Entry 2CII (X-ray diffraction, 2.55 A resolution); this record covers chains A and B of the 3 polymer chains in the assembly.

[Chain A]
Name: H-2 class I histocompatibility antigen D-B alpha chain
From: Mus musculus
UniProt: P01899 (HA11_MOUSE); residues 1-275 here correspond to UniProt positions 25-299 (UniProt number = residue number + 24)
Amino-acid sequence (275 residues; each row starts with the number of its first residue):
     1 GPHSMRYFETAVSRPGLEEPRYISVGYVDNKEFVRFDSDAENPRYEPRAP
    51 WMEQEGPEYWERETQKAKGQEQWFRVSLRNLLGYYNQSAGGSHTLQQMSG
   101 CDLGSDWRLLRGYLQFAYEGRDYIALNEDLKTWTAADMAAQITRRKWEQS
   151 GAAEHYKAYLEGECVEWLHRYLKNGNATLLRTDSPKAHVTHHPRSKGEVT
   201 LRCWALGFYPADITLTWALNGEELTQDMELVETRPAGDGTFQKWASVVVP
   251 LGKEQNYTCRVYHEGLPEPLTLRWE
Sequence notes: conflict Ala218 (Gln242 in P01899)
Cystine bridges: Cys101-Cys164, Cys203-Cys259

[Chain B]
Name: Beta-2-microglobulin
From: Homo sapiens
UniProt: P61769 (B2MG_HUMAN); residues 1-99 here correspond to UniProt positions 21-119 (UniProt number = residue number + 20)
Amino-acid sequence (99 residues; each row starts with the number of its first residue):
     1 IQRTPKIQVYSRHPAENGKSNFLNCYVSGFHPSDIEVDLLKNGERIEKVE
    51 HSDLSFSKDWSFYLLYYTEFTPTEKDEYACRVNHVTLSQPKIVKWDRDM
Swiss-Prot annotation at these positions:
  - modified residue: Gln2 (Pyrrolidone carboxylic acid)
  - glycosylation: Ile1 (N-linked (Glc) (glycation) isoleucine), Lys19 (N-linked (Glc) (glycation) lysine), Lys41 (N-linked (Glc) (glycation) lysine), Lys48 (N-linked (Glc) (glycation) lysine), Lys58 (N-linked (Glc) (glycation) lysine), Lys91 (N-linked (Glc) (glycation) lysine), Lys94 (N-linked (Glc) (glycation) lysine)
Cystine bridges: Cys25-Cys80

[Chain A / chain B interface]
Contacting residue pairs (51):
  Phe8(A) - Phe56(B)
  Glu9(A) - Phe56(B)
  Thr10(A) - Phe56(B)
  Thr10(A) - Phe62(B)
  Val12(A) - Ser33(B)
  Arg14(A) - Asp34(B)  salt bridge
  Val25(A) - Leu54(B)
  Tyr27(A) - Ser55(B)  hydrogen bond
  Glu32(A) - Asp53(B)
  Arg35(A) - Asp53(B)  salt bridge
  Arg48(A) - Asp53(B)  salt bridge
  Thr94(A) - His31(B)
  Gln96(A) - His31(B)  hydrogen bond
  Gln96(A) - Phe56(B)
  Gln96(A) - Trp60(B)  hydrogen bond (side chain-backbone)
  Gln96(A) - Phe62(B)
  Gln97(A) - Phe56(B)
  Met98(A) - Phe56(B)  hydrophobic
  Met98(A) - Lys58(B)
  Met98(A) - Trp60(B)  hydrophobic
  Gln115(A) - Trp60(B)
  Phe116(A) - Trp60(B)
  Ala117(A) - Trp60(B)
  Glu119(A) - Ile1(B)  hydrogen bond (backbone-backbone)
  Gly120(A) - Ile1(B)
  Gly120(A) - His31(B)  hydrogen bond (backbone-side chain)
  Arg121(A) - Ile1(B)
  Asp122(A) - Trp60(B)  hydrogen bond
  Thr190(A) - Met99(B)  hydrogen bond (side chain-backbone)
  His192(A) - Asp98(B)  hydrogen bond (side chain-backbone)
  His192(A) - Met99(B)
  Arg202(A) - Met99(B)  hydrogen bond (side chain-backbone)
  Trp204(A) - Met99(B)  hydrogen bond (side chain-backbone)
  Val231(A) - Gln8(B)
  Glu232(A) - Gln8(B)  hydrogen bond (backbone-side chain)
  Glu232(A) - Tyr26(B)
  Glu232(A) - Ser28(B)  hydrogen bond
  Arg234(A) - Gln8(B)  hydrogen bond
  Arg234(A) - Tyr10(B)
  Pro235(A) - Tyr10(B)  hydrogen bond (backbone-side chain)
  Pro235(A) - Tyr26(B)
  Pro235(A) - Leu65(B)  hydrophobic
  Ala236(A) - Arg12(B)
  Ala236(A) - Asn24(B)  hydrogen bond (backbone-side chain)
  Gly237(A) - Arg12(B)  hydrogen bond (backbone-side chain)
  Gly237(A) - Leu65(B)
  Asp238(A) - Arg12(B)
  Gln242(A) - Tyr10(B)
  Gln242(A) - Ser11(B)
  Gln242(A) - Arg12(B)  hydrogen bond (side chain-backbone)
  Trp244(A) - Met99(B)
Also at the interface, not in a pair above, chain A (37 interface residues in all): Ile23, Tyr113, Thr233
Also at the interface, not in a pair above, chain B (26 interface residues in all): Lys6, His13, Ser57, Asp59, Tyr63

[In short]
37 residues of chain A and 26 residues of chain B are in contact, with 17 hydrogen bonds and 3 salt bridges.
Among the polar pairs are Arg14(A)-Asp34(B), Arg35(A)-Asp53(B) and Arg48(A)-Asp53(B).
Chain A is H-2 class I histocompatibility antigen D-B alpha chain (Mus musculus) and chain B is
Beta-2-microglobulin (Homo sapiens); the structure, The crystal structure of H-2Db complexed with a partial
peptide epitope suggests an MHC Class I ..., was determined by X-ray diffraction.
